2EAK - chain A; structure by X-ray diffraction, 1.97 A resolution.

== Chain A ==
Name: Galectin-9
Source organism: Homo sapiens
Notes: fragment: N-terminal domain
UniProtKB: O00182 (LEG9_HUMAN); residue numbers follow UniProt; this construct covers 1-148
Amino-acid sequence (148 residues; numbered 1 to 148; the number before each row is that of its first residue):
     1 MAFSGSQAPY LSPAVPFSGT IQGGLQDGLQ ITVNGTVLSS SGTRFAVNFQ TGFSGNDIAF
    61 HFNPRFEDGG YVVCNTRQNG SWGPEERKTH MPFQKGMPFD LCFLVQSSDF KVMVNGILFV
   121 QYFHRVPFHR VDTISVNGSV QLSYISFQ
Disordered / not traced: 1-5
Swiss-Prot annotation at these positions:
  - binding site (a beta-D-galactoside): N48, H61, R65, N75, W82 to K88
Residues lining bound ligands: (2S,3S)-1,4-dimercaptobutane-2,3-diol (DTV): Q30, D100, C102, F103, L104, M113

== Overview ==
Bound to chain A: (2S,3S)-1,4-dimercaptobutane-2,3-diol. Curated annotation (UniProt) lists 11
beta-D-galactoside-binding residues.
Chain A is Galectin-9 (Homo sapiens); the structure, Crystal structure of human galectin-9 N-terminal CRD in
complex with lactose, was determined by X-ray diffraction together with 2EAL from the same study.
